PDB entry 6Z6V | X-ray diffraction, 2.19 A resolution | chains A and C of the 4 polymer chains in the assembly

== Chain A ==
Molecule: Complement C1q subcomponent subunit A
From: Homo sapiens
UniProtKB: P02745 (C1QA_HUMAN); residues 88-223 here correspond to UniProt positions 110-245 (UniProt number = residue number + 22)
Sequence (136 residues; each row starts with the number of its first residue):
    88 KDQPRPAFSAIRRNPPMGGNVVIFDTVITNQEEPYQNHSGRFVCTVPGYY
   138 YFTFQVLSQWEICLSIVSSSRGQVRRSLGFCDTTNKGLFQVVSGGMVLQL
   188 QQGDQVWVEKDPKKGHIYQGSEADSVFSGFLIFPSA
Unresolved in the structure: 88-90
Swiss-Prot annotation at these positions:
  - binding site (Ca(2+)): Gln177
  - glycosylation: Asn124 (N-linked (GlcNAc...) asparagine)
Disulfides: Cys150-Cys168
Glycans and other covalent adducts: N-acetylglucosamine (NAG) linked to Asn124

== Chain C ==
Molecule: Complement C1q subcomponent subunit C
From: Homo sapiens
UniProtKB: P02747 (C1QC_HUMAN); residues 87-217 here correspond to UniProt positions 115-245 (UniProt number = residue number + 28)
Sequence (139 residues; row label = number of the first residue in the row):
    84 GSGKQKFQSVFTVTRQTHQPPAPNSLIRFNAVLTNPQGDYDTSTGKFTCK
   134 VPGLYYFVYHASHTANLCVLLYRSGVKVVTFCGHTSKTNQVNSGGVLLRL
   184 QVGEEVWLAVNDYYDMVGIQGSDSVFSGFLLFPDGSAKA
Unresolved in the structure: 84-87, 216-222
Construct notes: expression tag (84-86, 218-222)
Disulfides: Cys151-Cys165

== How chain A and chain C interact ==
Contacting residue pairs (49; chain A residue first):
  Tyr136(A) - Thr117(C)
  Tyr136(A) - Pro119(C)
  Tyr138(A) - Val141(C)
  Tyr138(A) - His143(C)
  Tyr138(A) - Phe212(C)  hydrophobic
  Arg163(A) - Gly204(C)  hydrogen bond (side chain-backbone)
  Arg163(A) - Asp206(C)  salt bridge
  Leu165(A) - Thr97(C)
  Leu165(A) - Leu116(C)  hydrophobic
  Leu165(A) - Asp206(C)
  Leu165(A) - Val208(C)  hydrophobic
  Gly166(A) - Gly204(C)
  Gly166(A) - Ser205(C)
  Gly166(A) - Asp206(C)  hydrogen bond (backbone-backbone)
  Phe167(A) - His143(C)
  Phe167(A) - Gly204(C)
  Phe167(A) - Ser205(C)
  Phe167(A) - Asp206(C)
  Phe167(A) - Val208(C)  hydrophobic
  Cys168(A) - Asn172(C)  hydrogen bond (backbone-side chain)
  Cys168(A) - Gln173(C)
  Cys168(A) - Val174(C)
  Cys168(A) - Ile202(C)  hydrophobic
  Cys168(A) - Gly204(C)
  Cys168(A) - Ser205(C)  hydrogen bond (backbone-side chain)
  Asp169(A) - Asn172(C)
  Asp169(A) - Gln173(C)
  Thr170(A) - Thr171(C)
  Thr170(A) - Asn172(C)  hydrogen bond (backbone-backbone)
  Thr170(A) - Ile202(C)
  Thr171(A) - Thr171(C)
  Ser180(A) - His143(C)  hydrogen bond
  Ser180(A) - Val174(C)
  Ser180(A) - Ser176(C)
  Gly181(A) - His143(C)
  Gly182(A) - His143(C)
  Gly182(A) - Val208(C)
  Met183(A) - Thr95(C)
  Met183(A) - Leu116(C)  hydrophobic
  Val184(A) - Val93(C)  hydrophobic
  Val184(A) - Thr95(C)  hydrogen bond (backbone-side chain)
  Val184(A) - Thr117(C)
  Ile219(A) - Val93(C)  hydrophobic
  Ile219(A) - Phe212(C)  hydrophobic
  Phe220(A) - Gln91(C)
  Phe220(A) - Ser92(C)
  Phe220(A) - Val93(C)  hydrophobic
  Phe220(A) - Leu213(C)
  Ala223(A) - Gln88(C)
Interface residues without a listed pair, chain A (23 interface residues in all): Thr140, Cys150, Ser164, Val179, Phe217
Interface residues without a listed pair, chain C (25 interface residues in all): Phe94, Ser210

== In short ==
The interface between chain A and chain C involves 23 residues on one side and 25 on the other, with 7
hydrogen bonds and 1 salt bridge. Polar contacts include Arg163(A)-Asp206(C), Arg163(A)-Gly204(C) and
Cys168(A)-Asn172(C). Covalently linked N-acetylglucosamine: at Asn124(A).
Here chain A is Complement C1q subcomponent subunit A and chain C is Complement C1q subcomponent subunit C,
both from Homo sapiens. Entry 6Z6V (Globular head of C1q in complex with the nanobody C1qNb75) was determined
by X-ray diffraction.
